5FUO - chains H and L of the 3 polymer chains in the assembly; structure by X-ray diffraction, 3.60 A resolution.

[Chain H]
Protein: Fab heavy chain
From: Homo sapiens
Notes: antibody fragment or engineered binder
Chain sequence (233 residues; row label = number of the first residue in the row):
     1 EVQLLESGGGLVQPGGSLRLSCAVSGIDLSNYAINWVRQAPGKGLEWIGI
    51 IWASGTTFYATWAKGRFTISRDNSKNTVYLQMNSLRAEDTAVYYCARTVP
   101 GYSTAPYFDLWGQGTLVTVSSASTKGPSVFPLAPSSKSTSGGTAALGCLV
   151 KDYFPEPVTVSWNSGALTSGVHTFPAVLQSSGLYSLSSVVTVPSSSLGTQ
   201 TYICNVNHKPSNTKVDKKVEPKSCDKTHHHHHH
Disordered / not traced: 136-142, 225-233
Disulfide bonds: Cys22-Cys95, Cys148-Cys204

[Chain L]
Protein: Fab light chain
From: Homo sapiens
Notes: antibody fragment or engineered binder
Chain sequence (217 residues; numbered 1 to 217; the number before each row is that of its first residue):
     1 DIQMTQSPSSVSASVGDRVTITCQSSPSVWSNFLSWYQQKPGKAPKLLIY
    51 EASKLTSGVPSRFSGSGSGTDFTLTISSLQPEDFATYYCGGGYSSISDTT
   101 FGGGTKVEIKRTVAAPSVFIFPPSDEQLKSGTASVVCLLNNFYPREAKVQ
   151 WKVDNALQSGNSQESVTEQDSKDSTYSLSSTLTLSKADYEKHKVYACEVT
   201 HQGLSSPVTKSFNRGEC
Disulfide bonds: Cys23-Cys89, Cys137-Cys197
What the authors report for this chain:
  - mutagenesis - W30A (368-fold): decreased binding to Serum albumin

[Chain H / chain L interface]
Contacting residue pairs (79; chain H residue first):
  Gln39(H) - Gln39(L)  hydrogen bond
  Gln39(H) - Tyr88(L)  hydrogen bond
  Lys43(H) - Tyr88(L)
  Gly44(H) - Tyr88(L)
  Leu45(H) - Pro45(L)  hydrophobic
  Leu45(H) - Tyr88(L)  hydrophobic
  Leu45(H) - Phe101(L)  hydrophobic
  Trp47(H) - Ile96(L)
  Trp47(H) - Ser97(L)
  Trp47(H) - Thr99(L)
  Tyr59(H) - Ser97(L)
  Ala60(H) - Ser97(L)
  Thr61(H) - Ser97(L)
  Tyr94(H) - Gln39(L)  hydrogen bond
  Tyr94(H) - Lys43(L)
  Tyr94(H) - Ala44(L)
  Tyr94(H) - Pro45(L)
  Tyr102(H) - Tyr50(L)
  Tyr102(H) - Glu51(L)
  Thr104(H) - Phe33(L)
  Thr104(H) - Ile96(L)
  Ala105(H) - Phe33(L)  hydrophobic
  Pro106(H) - Ser35(L)  hydrogen bond (backbone-side chain)
  Pro106(H) - Tyr37(L)  hydrogen bond (backbone-side chain)
  Pro106(H) - Gly90(L)
  Pro106(H) - Gly91(L)
  Pro106(H) - Gly92(L)
  Pro106(H) - Thr99(L)
  Tyr107(H) - Asn32(L)  hydrogen bond (side chain-backbone)
  Tyr107(H) - Phe33(L)
  Tyr107(H) - Leu34(L)
  Tyr107(H) - Ser35(L)
  Tyr107(H) - Tyr37(L)
  Tyr107(H) - Leu47(L)  hydrophobic
  Tyr107(H) - Tyr50(L)  hydrophobic
  Tyr107(H) - Glu51(L)  hydrogen bond (side chain-backbone)
  Phe108(H) - Tyr37(L)  hydrogen bond (backbone-side chain)
  Phe108(H) - Leu47(L)
  Phe108(H) - Phe101(L)  hydrophobic
  Trp111(H) - Tyr37(L)  hydrophobic
  Trp111(H) - Pro45(L)
  Gly112(H) - Ala44(L)
  Phe130(H) - Ser124(L)
  Phe130(H) - Gln127(L)
  Pro131(H) - Ser124(L)
  Pro131(H) - Glu126(L)
  Leu132(H) - Phe121(L)  hydrophobic
  Leu132(H) - Val136(L)  hydrophobic
  Ala133(H) - Phe121(L)
  Ala144(H) - Phe119(L)  hydrophobic
  Ala145(H) - Phe119(L)
  Ala145(H) - Phe121(L)
  Leu149(H) - Ser134(L)
  Lys151(H) - Gln127(L)
  Lys151(H) - Ser134(L)
  His172(H) - Asn140(L)  hydrogen bond
  His172(H) - Asn141(L)  hydrogen bond
  His172(H) - Asp170(L)
  His172(H) - Ser177(L)  hydrogen bond
  Thr173(H) - Thr167(L)
  Phe174(H) - Leu138(L)  hydrophobic
  Phe174(H) - Ser165(L)
  Phe174(H) - Thr167(L)
  Phe174(H) - Ser177(L)
  Phe174(H) - Leu178(L)
  Phe174(H) - Ser179(L)
  Pro175(H) - Ser165(L)  hydrogen bond (backbone-side chain)
  Pro175(H) - Val166(L)
  Pro175(H) - Thr167(L)
  Val177(H) - Gln163(L)
  Val177(H) - Ser165(L)
  Leu178(H) - Gln163(L)
  Gln179(H) - Gln163(L)
  Ser180(H) - Gln163(L)
  Val189(H) - Leu138(L)  hydrophobic
  Thr191(H) - Asn140(L)
  Lys217(H) - Glu126(L)  salt bridge
  Lys222(H) - Asp125(L)  salt bridge
  Ser223(H) - Cys217(L)  hydrogen bond
Interface residues without a listed pair, chain H (44 interface residues in all): Val37, Glu46, Phe58, Asp109, Leu146, Ser187
Interface residues without a listed pair, chain L (45 interface residues in all): Gly42, Asp98, Ser130, Thr132, Thr181

[In short]
44 residues of chain H face 45 of chain L across their interface; the contacts include 13 hydrogen bonds and 2
salt bridges. Polar pairs include Lys217(H)-Glu126(L), Lys222(H)-Asp125(L) and Gln39(H)-Gln39(L). From the
paper: W30A of chain L reduces binding to Serum albumin.
Chain H is Fab heavy chain and chain L is Fab light chain, both from Homo sapiens; the structure, Extending
the half-life of a Fab fragment through generation of a humanised anti-Human Serum Albumin (HSA) ..., was
determined by X-ray diffraction (same publication as 5FUZ).
